PDB entry 8HH1 | electron microscopy, 2.90 A resolution | chains C and G of the 7 polymer chains in the assembly

# Chain C
Molecule: ATP synthase subunit alpha
From: Bacillus sp. PS3
Notes: EC 7.1.2.2
UniProt: A0A0M3VGF9 (A0A0M3VGF9_BACP3); numbering as in UniProt (aligned over 1-502)
Amino-acid sequence (502 residues; numbered 1 to 502; the number before each row is that of its first residue):
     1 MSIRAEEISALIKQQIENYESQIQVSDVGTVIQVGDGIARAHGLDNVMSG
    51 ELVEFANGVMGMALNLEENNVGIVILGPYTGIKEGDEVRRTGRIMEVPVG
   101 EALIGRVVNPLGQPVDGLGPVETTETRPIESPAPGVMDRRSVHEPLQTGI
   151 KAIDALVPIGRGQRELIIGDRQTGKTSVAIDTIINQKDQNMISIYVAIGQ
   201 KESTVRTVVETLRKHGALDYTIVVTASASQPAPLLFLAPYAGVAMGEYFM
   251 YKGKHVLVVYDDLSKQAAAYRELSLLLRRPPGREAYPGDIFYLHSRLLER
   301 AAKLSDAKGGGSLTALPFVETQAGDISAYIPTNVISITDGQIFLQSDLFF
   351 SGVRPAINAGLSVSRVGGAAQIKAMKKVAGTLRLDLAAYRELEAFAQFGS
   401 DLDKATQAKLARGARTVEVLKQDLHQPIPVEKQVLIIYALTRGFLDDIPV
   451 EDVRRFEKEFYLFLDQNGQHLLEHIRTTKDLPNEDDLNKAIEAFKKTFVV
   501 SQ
Unresolved in the structure: 1-23, 502
Sequence notes: conflict P132 (Arg in A0A0M3VGF9), S193 (Cys in A0A0M3VGF9), F463 (Trp in A0A0M3VGF9)
Bound ions: Mg2+: T176 (together with ATP)
Small-molecule neighbours:
  - ATP (adenosine-5'-triphosphate): D170, R171, Q172, T173, G174, K175, T176, S177, E320, F349, R354, P355, Q422, D423, L424
  - ATP: V363, S364, R365

# Chain G
Molecule: ATP synthase gamma chain
From: Bacillus sp. PS3
UniProt: A0A0M4TPJ7 (A0A0M4TPJ7_BACP3); numbering as in UniProt (aligned over 2-285)
Amino-acid sequence (284 residues; each row starts with the number of its first residue):
     2 ASLRDIKTRINATKKTSQITKAMEMVSTSKLNRAEQNAKSFVPYMEKIQE
    52 VVANVALGAGGASHPMLVSRPVKKTGYLVITSDRGLAGAYNSNVLRLVYQ
   102 TIQKRHASPDEYAIIVIGRVGLSFFRKRNMPVILDITRLPDQPSFADIKE
   152 IARKTVGLFADGTFDELYMYYNHYVSAIQQEVTERKLLPLTDLAENKQRT
   202 VYEFEPSQEEILDVLLPQYAESLIYGALLDAKASEHAARMTAMKNATDNA
   252 NELIRTLTLSYNRARQAAITQEITEIVAGANALQ
Unresolved in the structure: 285

# Chain C / chain G interface
Contacting residue pairs (4):
  P280(C) - A283(G)  hydrophobic
  P281(C) - A283(G)
  E284(C) - Q272(G)
  E284(C) - E276(G)  hydrogen bond (backbone-side chain)
Other interface residues (no listed pair), chain C (5 interface residues in all): G282, R283
Other interface residues (no listed pair), chain G (4 interface residues in all): G280

# Overview
5 residues of chain C and 4 residues of chain G are in contact; the contacts include 1 hydrogen bond. The
hydrogen-bonded pair is E284(C)-E276(G). Bound to chain C: ATP.
Chain C is ATP synthase subunit alpha and chain G is ATP synthase gamma chain, both from Bacillus sp. PS3; the
structure, FoF1-ATPase from Bacillus PS3, 81 degrees, highATP, was determined by electron microscopy (same
publication as 8HH2, 8HH3, 8HH4, 8HH5, 8HH6, 8HH7 and 5 further entries).
